7QIJ - chains FA and FB of the 27 polymer chains in the assembly; structure by X-ray diffraction, 4.10 A resolution (low resolution: residue-level contacts below are approximate; hydrogen-bond / salt-bridge calls are withheld).

Chain FA:
Protein: Low calcium response locus protein D
From: Yersinia enterocolitica
UniProtKB: P0C2V3 (LCRD_YEREN); numbering as in UniProt (aligned over 356-704)
Chain sequence (350 residues; row label = number of the first residue in the row):
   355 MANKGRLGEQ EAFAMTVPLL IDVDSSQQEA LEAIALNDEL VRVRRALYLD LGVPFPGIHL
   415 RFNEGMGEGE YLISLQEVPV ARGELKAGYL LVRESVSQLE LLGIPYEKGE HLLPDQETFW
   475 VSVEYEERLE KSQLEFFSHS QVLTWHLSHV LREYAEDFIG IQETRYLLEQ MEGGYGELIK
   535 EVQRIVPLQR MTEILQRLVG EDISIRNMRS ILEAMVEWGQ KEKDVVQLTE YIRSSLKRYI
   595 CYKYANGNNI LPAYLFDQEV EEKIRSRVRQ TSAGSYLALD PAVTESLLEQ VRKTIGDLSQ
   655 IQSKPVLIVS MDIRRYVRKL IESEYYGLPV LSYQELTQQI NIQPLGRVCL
Unresolved in the structure: 355-357, 443-444, 462-467, 488-489
Sequence notes: initiating methionine (355); variant Arg-621 (Gly in P0C2V3)
Reported in the primary citation:
  - self-association interface (contacts with another copy of this molecule); pairs are residue here / residue on that copy: Arg-563/Glu-517 (salt bridge)

Chain FB:
Protein: Yop proteins translocation protein X
From: Yersinia enterocolitica
UniProtKB: P0C2N4 (YSCX_YEREN); residues 32-122 here = UniProt positions 32-122
Chain sequence (95 residues; each row starts with the number of its first residue):
    28 GAMGALPPDG HPVEPHLERL YPTAQSKRSL WDFASPGYTF HGLHRAQDYR RELDTLQSLL
    88 TTSQSSELQA AAALLKCQQD DDRLLQIILN LLHKV
Unresolved in the structure: 28-43, 65-72
Sequence notes: expression tag (28-31)

Chain FA / chain FB interface:
Residue-residue contacts - 26 pairs, chain FA then chain FB:
  Arg-396(FA) with Leu-47(FB)
  Val-397(FA) with Tyr-48(FB)
  Ala-400(FA) with Leu-44(FB); Leu-47(FB)
  Asp-404(FA) with Leu-44(FB)
  Gln-487(FA) with Gln-52(FB)
  Phe-491(FA) with Tyr-48(FB)
  Gln-495(FA) with Tyr-48(FB)
  Thr-498(FA) with Tyr-48(FB)
  Trp-499(FA) with Tyr-48(FB)
  Arg-506(FA) with Glu-45(FB)
  Leu-609(FA) with Leu-112(FB)
  Gln-656(FA) with Lys-54(FB); Trp-58(FB)
  Tyr-687(FA) with Leu-112(FB); Ile-115(FB); Leu-119(FB)
  Gln-688(FA) with Leu-119(FB); Lys-121(FB)
  Asn-695(FA) with Ala-73(FB)
  Ile-696(FA) with Asp-109(FB); Leu-112(FB)
  Pro-698(FA) with Asp-108(FB); Asp-109(FB)
  Gly-700(FA) with Asp-108(FB)
  Arg-701(FA) with Asp-108(FB)
Also at the interface, not in a pair above, chain FA (21 interface residues in all): Glu-393, Ser-502
Also at the interface, not in a pair above, chain FB (17 interface residues in all): Ser-53, Gln-105, Leu-111
The authors on this interface:
  - residue pairs: Phe-491(FA)/Tyr-48(FB) (pi stacking), Trp-499(FA)/Tyr-48(FB) (pi stacking)
  - interface residues, chain FB: Arg-46(FB), Leu-47(FB), Tyr-48(FB)

Overview:
21 residues of chain FA face 17 of chain FB across their interface. The paper describes pi stacking between
Phe-491(FA) and Tyr-48(FB) and Trp-499(FA) and Tyr-48(FB). From the paper: interface residues Arg-46(FB),
Leu-47(FB) and Tyr-48(FB); a self-association interface involving Arg-563(FA).
Chain FA is Low calcium response locus protein D and chain FB is Yop proteins translocation protein X, both
from Yersinia enterocolitica; the structure, Complex of the Yersinia enterocolitica Type III secretion export
gate YscV with substrate:chaperone complex YscX:YscY, was determined by X-ray diffraction (same publication as
7QIH).
